PDB entry 1RNJ | X-ray diffraction, 1.70 A resolution | chain A

== Chain A ==
Molecule: Deoxyuridine 5'-triphosphate nucleotidohydrolase
Source organism: Escherichia coli
Notes: EC 3.6.1.23
UniProt: P06968 (DUT_ECOLI); residues 2-152 here correspond to UniProt positions 1-151 (UniProt number = residue number - 1)
Amino-acid sequence (152 residues; each row starts with the number of its first residue):
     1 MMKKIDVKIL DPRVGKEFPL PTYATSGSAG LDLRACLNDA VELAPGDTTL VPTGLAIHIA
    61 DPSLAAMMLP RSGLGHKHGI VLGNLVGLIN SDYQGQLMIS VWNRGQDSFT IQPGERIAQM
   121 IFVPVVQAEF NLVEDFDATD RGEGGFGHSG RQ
Not modelled in the structure: 137-140, 142-145, 147-150
Construct notes: initiating methionine (1); engineered mutation N90 (Asp89 in P06968)
Ligand contacts: imido-dUTP (DUP; 2'-deoxyuridine 5'-alpha,beta-imido-triphosphate): M68, R71, S72, G73, N84, G87, L88, I89, N90, Y93, Q96, L97, M98, Q119, R141, F146, Q152
From the paper describing this entry:
  - mutagenesis - D90N: unchanged binding to dUTP

== In short ==
Chain A binds imido-dUTP. From the paper: D90N leaves binding to dUTP unchanged.
Chain A is Deoxyuridine 5'-triphosphate nucleotidohydrolase (Escherichia coli); the structure, Crystal
structure of inactive mutant dUTPase complexed with substrate analogue imido-dUTP, was determined by X-ray
diffraction together with 1RN8, 1SEH, 1SYL and 1SR5 from the same study.
